9JO5 - chains E and I of the 11 polymer chains in the assembly; structure by electron microscopy, 2.80 A resolution.

Chain E:
Name: Histone H3
Organism: Xenopus laevis
UniProtKB: A0A310TTQ1 (A0A310TTQ1_XENLA); residues 1-135 here correspond to UniProt positions 2-136 (UniProt number = residue number + 1)
Amino-acid sequence (135 residues; row label = number of the first residue in the row):
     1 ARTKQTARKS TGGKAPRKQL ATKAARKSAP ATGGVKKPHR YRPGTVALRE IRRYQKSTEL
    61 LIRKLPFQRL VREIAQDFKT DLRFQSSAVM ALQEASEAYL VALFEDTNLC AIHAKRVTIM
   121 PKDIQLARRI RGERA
Not modelled in the structure: 1-39, 135

Chain I:
Molecule: 146-nt DNA strand
Organism: Escherichia coli K-12
Sequence (146 nucleotides; row label = number of the first residue in the row):
     2 TCGAGAATCC CGGTGCCGAG GCCGCTCAAT TGGTCGTAGA CAGCTCTAGC ACCGCTTAAA
    62 CGCACGTACG CGCTGTCCCC CGCGTTTTAA CCGCCAAGGG GATTACTCCC TAGTCTCCAG
   122 GCACGTGTCA GATATATACA TCCGAT

How chain E and chain I interact:
Contacting residue pairs (22):
  Arg40(E) - DC144(I)  sugar contact
  Arg40(E) - DG145(I)  phosphate contact
  Tyr41(E) - DC143(I)  phosphate contact
  Tyr41(E) - DC144(I)  phosphate contact
  Arg42(E) - DC144(I)  hydrogen bond to the phosphate
  Arg42(E) - DG145(I)  salt bridge to the phosphate
  Pro43(E) - DA69(I)  phosphate contact
  Thr45(E) - DC143(I)  phosphate contact
  Thr45(E) - DC144(I)  hydrogen bond to the phosphate
  Arg63(E) - DA60(I)  phosphate contact
  Arg72(E) - DG50(I)  salt bridge to the phosphate
  Arg83(E) - DA49(I)  hydrogen bond to the sugar
  Arg83(E) - DG50(I)  phosphate contact
  Phe84(E) - DA49(I)  phosphate contact
  Phe84(E) - DG50(I)  hydrogen bond to the phosphate
  Gln85(E) - DA49(I)  phosphate contact
  Ser86(E) - DA49(I)  hydrogen bond to the phosphate
  Arg116(E) - DG71(I)  phosphate contact
  Val117(E) - DG71(I)  phosphate contact
  Thr118(E) - DG71(I)  hydrogen bond to the phosphate
  Met120(E) - DG71(I)  phosphate contact
  Met120(E) - DC72(I)  phosphate contact
Other interface residues (no listed pair), chain E (17 interface residues in all): Leu82, Lys115
Other interface residues (no listed pair), chain I (12 interface residues in all): DT48, DA61, DC70

Overview:
17 residues of chain E face 12 of chain I across their interface; the contacts include 6 hydrogen bonds and 2
salt bridges. Polar contacts include Arg83(E)-DA49(I), Arg42(E)-DC144(I) and Thr45(E)-DC144(I).
Here chain E is Histone H3 (Xenopus laevis) and chain I is a 146-nt DNA strand (Escherichia coli K-12). Entry
9JO5 (Structure of isw1-nucleosome complex in ADP-B state) was determined by electron microscopy together with
9JNT, 9JNU, 9JNV, 9JO2, 9LIU and 9LJ2 from the same study.
